Entry 7U0X (electron microscopy, 3.82 A resolution); this record covers chains F and G of the 7 polymer chains in the assembly.

[Chain F]
Molecule: mAb 002-13 heavy chain
Source organism: Homo sapiens
Chain sequence (459 residues; numbered 1 to 459; the number before each row is that of its first residue):
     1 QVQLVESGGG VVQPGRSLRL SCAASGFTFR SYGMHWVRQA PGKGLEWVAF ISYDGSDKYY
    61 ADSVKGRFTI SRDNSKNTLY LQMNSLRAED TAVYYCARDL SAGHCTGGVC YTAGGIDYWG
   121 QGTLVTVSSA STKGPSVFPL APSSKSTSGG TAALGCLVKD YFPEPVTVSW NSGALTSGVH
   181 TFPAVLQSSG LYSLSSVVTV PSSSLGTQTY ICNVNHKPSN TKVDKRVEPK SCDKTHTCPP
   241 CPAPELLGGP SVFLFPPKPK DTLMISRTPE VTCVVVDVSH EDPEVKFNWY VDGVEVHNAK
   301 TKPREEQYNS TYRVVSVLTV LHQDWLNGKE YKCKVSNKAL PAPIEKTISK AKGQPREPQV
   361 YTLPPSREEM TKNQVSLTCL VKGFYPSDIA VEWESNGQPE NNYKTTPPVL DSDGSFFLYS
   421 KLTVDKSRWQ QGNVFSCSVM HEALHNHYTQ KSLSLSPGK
Disordered / not traced: 235-459
Disulfide bonds: Cys22-Cys96, Cys105-Cys110, Cys156-Cys212

[Chain G]
Molecule: mAb 002-13 Light chain
Source organism: Homo sapiens
Chain sequence (216 residues; numbered 1 to 216; the number before each row is that of its first residue):
     1 NFMLTQPHSV SESPGKTVTI SCTRNSGSIA SNYVQWYQQR PGSAPTTVIY EDNQRPSGVP
    61 DRFSGSIDSS SNSASLTISG LKTEDEADYY CHSYDSDNVV FGGGTKLTVL GQPKAAPSVT
   121 LFPPSSEELQ ANKATLVCLI SDFYPGAVTV AWKADSSPVK AGVETTTPSK QSNNKYAASS
   181 YLSLTPEQWK SHRSYSCQVT HEGSTVEKTV APTECS
Disulfide bonds: Cys22-Cys91, Cys138-Cys197

[Chain F / chain G interface]
Pairs across the interface - 47 pairs, chain F then chain G:
  Gly44(F) with Tyr90(G), hydrogen bond (backbone-side chain)
  Leu45(F) with Pro45(G), hydrophobic; Tyr90(G); His92(G); Phe101(G)
  Trp47(F) with Asn98(G); Val99(G)
  Tyr59(F) with Tyr94(G)
  Tyr60(F) with Asp97(G)
  Asp62(F) with Asn98(G), hydrogen bond
  Tyr95(F) with Ala44(G)
  Leu100(F) with Tyr50(G), hydrophobic
  His104(F) with Tyr33(G)
  Thr106(F) with Ser31(G), hydrogen bond (side chain-backbone)
  Val109(F) with Ser31(G); Tyr33(G)
  Tyr111(F) with Tyr33(G)
  Ala113(F) with Tyr33(G), hydrophobic
  Gly114(F) with Gln35(G), hydrogen bond (backbone-side chain)
  Ile116(F) with Tyr37(G); Thr47(G), hydrogen bond (backbone-side chain)
  Asp117(F) with Thr47(G)
  Trp119(F) with Tyr37(G), hydrophobic; Pro45(G); Thr47(G)
  Lys159(F) with Thr135(G); Tyr181(G)
  Asp160(F) with Glu128(G)
  His180(F) with Ser172(G)
  Phe182(F) with Ser169(G); Gln171(G); Ala177(G); Ala178(G)
  Pro183(F) with Ser169(G)
  Val185(F) with Thr166(G); Ser179(G); Tyr181(G), hydrophobic
  Leu186(F) with Glu164(G)
  Gln187(F) with Thr135(G); Glu164(G); Tyr181(G)
  Ser188(F) with Gly162(G); Glu164(G), hydrogen bond (backbone-side chain); Leu182(G); Ser183(G), hydrogen bond (side chain-backbone)
  Ser189(F) with Ser183(G)
  Ser193(F) with Tyr181(G)
Interface residues without a listed pair, chain F (32 interface residues in all): Gln39, Lys43, Cys110, Gly115
Interface residues without a listed pair, chain G (32 interface residues in all): Asn1, Asn32, Glu51

[Summary]
Chain F and chain G each contribute 32 residues to their interface, with 7 hydrogen bonds. Polar pairs include
Gly44(F)-Tyr90(G), Asp62(F)-Asn98(G) and Thr106(F)-Ser31(G).
Here chain F is mAb 002-13 heavy chain and chain G is mAb 002-13 Light chain, both from Homo sapiens. Entry
7U0X (SARS-Cov2 S protein structure in complex with neutralizing monoclonal antibody 002-13) was determined by
electron microscopy.
